PDB entry 2A93 | solution NMR | chains A and B

Chain A:
Molecule: C-myc-max heterodimeric leucine zipper
Notes: fragment: leucine zipper
Reference sequence: P01106 (MYC_HUMAN); residues 6-34 here correspond to UniProt positions 406-434 (UniProt number = residue number + 400)
Chain sequence (34 residues; numbered 2 to 35; the number before each row is that of its first residue):
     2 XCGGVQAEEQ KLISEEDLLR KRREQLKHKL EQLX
Modified / non-standard residues: ACE (acetyl group) at position 2; NH2 (amino group) at position 35

Chain B:
Molecule: C-myc-max heterodimeric leucine zipper
Notes: fragment: leucine zipper
Reference sequence: P28574 (MAX_MOUSE); residues 6-34 here correspond to UniProt positions 74-102 (UniProt number = residue number + 68)
Chain sequence (34 residues; numbered 2 to 35; the number before each row is that of its first residue):
     2 XCGGMRRKND THQQDIDDLK RQNALLEQQV RALX
Modified / non-standard residues: ACE (acetyl group) at position 2; NH2 (amino group) at position 35
Curated features (UniProtKB/Swiss-Prot):
  - region: His13 to Leu34 (Leucine-zipper)

Chain A / chain B interface:
Disulfides between the chains: Cys3(A)-Cys3(B)
Residue-residue contacts (24):
  Cys3(A) - Cys3(B)  disulfide
  Cys3(A) - Met6(B)
  Val6(A) - Met6(B)
  Glu10(A) - Lys9(B)
  Glu10(A) - His13(B)
  Leu13(A) - Asn10(B)
  Leu13(A) - His13(B)
  Ile14(A) - His13(B)
  Glu16(A) - Ile17(B)
  Glu17(A) - Asp16(B)
  Glu17(A) - Ile17(B)
  Glu17(A) - Leu20(B)
  Leu20(A) - Ile17(B)
  Leu20(A) - Leu20(B)
  Leu20(A) - Lys21(B)
  Leu20(A) - Asn24(B)
  Arg23(A) - Asn24(B)
  Arg23(A) - Glu28(B)
  Arg24(A) - Leu20(B)
  Arg24(A) - Gln23(B)
  Arg24(A) - Asn24(B)
  Leu27(A) - Asn24(B)
  Leu27(A) - Glu28(B)
  Leu31(A) - Val31(B)
Also at the interface, not in a pair above, chain A (14 interface residues in all): Arg21, Lys30
Also at the interface, not in a pair above, chain B (16 interface residues in all): Gln14, Leu27, Leu34

Summary:
14 residues of chain A and 16 residues of chain B are in contact; the contacts include 1 disulfide bond.
Chain A is C-myc-max heterodimeric leucine zipper and chain B is C-myc-max heterodimeric leucine zipper; the
structure, NMR solution structure of the C-myc-max heterodimeric leucine zipper, 40 structures, was determined
by solution NMR.
